PDB entry 4X67 | X-ray diffraction, 4.10 A resolution (low resolution: residue-level contacts below are approximate; hydrogen-bond / salt-bridge calls are withheld) | chains A and F of the 12 polymer chains in the assembly

[Chain A]
Molecule: DNA-directed RNA polymerase II subunit RPB1
Organism: Saccharomyces cerevisiae (strain ATCC 204508 / S288c)
Reference sequence: P04050 (RPB1_YEAST); residues 1-1733 here = UniProt positions 1-1733
Amino-acid sequence (1733 residues; numbered 1 to 1733; the number before each row is that of its first residue):
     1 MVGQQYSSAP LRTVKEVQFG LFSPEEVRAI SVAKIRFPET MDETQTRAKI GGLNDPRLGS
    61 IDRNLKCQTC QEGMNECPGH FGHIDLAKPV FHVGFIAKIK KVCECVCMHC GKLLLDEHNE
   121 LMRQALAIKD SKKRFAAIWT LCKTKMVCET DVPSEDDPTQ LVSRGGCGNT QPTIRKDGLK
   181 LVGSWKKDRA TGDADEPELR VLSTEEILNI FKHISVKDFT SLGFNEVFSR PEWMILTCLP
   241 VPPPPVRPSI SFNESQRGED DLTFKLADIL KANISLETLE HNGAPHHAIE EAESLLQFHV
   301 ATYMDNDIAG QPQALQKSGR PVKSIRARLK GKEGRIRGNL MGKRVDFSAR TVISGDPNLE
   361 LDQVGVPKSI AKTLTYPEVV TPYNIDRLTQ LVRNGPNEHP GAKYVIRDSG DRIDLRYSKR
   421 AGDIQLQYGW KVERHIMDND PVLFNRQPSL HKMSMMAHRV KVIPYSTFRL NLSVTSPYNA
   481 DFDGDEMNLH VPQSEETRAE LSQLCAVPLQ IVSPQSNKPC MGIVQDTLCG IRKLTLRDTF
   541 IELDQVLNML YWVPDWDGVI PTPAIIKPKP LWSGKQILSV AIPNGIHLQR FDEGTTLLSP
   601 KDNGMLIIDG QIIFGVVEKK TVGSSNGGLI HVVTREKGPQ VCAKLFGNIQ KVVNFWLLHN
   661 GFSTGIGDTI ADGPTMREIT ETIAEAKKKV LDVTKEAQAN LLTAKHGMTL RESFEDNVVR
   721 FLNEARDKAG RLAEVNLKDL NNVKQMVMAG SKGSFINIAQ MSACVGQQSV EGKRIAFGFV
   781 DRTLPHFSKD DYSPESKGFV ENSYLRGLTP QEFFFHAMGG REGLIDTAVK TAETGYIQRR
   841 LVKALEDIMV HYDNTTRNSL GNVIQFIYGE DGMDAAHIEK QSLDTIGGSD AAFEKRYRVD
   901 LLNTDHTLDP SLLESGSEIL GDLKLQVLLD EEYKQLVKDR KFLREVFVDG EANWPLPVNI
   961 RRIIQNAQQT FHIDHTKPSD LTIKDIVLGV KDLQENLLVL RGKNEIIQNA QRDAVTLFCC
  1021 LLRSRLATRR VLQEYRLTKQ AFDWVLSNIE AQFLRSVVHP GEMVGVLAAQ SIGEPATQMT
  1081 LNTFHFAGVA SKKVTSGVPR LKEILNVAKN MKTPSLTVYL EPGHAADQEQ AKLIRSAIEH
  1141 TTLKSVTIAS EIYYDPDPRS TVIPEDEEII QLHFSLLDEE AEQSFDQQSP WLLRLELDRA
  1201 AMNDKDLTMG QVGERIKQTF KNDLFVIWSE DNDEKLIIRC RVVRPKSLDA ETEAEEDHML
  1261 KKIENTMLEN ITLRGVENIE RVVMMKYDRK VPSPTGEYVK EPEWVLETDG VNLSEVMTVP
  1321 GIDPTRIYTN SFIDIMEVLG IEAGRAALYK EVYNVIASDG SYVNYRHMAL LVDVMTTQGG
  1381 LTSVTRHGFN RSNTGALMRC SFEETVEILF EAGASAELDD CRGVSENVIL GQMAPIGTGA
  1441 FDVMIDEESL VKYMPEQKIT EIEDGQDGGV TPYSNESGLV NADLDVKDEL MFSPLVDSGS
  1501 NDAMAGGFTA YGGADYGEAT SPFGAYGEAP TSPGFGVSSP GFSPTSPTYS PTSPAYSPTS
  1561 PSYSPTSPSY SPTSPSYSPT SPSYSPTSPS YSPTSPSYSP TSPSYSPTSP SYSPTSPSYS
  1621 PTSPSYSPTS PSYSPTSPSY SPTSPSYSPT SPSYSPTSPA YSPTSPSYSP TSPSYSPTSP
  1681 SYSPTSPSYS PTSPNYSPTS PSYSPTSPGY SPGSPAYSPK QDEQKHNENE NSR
Not modelled in the structure: 1-2, 155-160, 187-198, 1082-1091, 1176-1186, 1244-1253, 1446-1733
Metal / ion sites: Zn2+ site 1: Cys-67, Cys-70, Cys-77, His-80; Zn2+ site 2: Cys-110, Cys-167
Curated features (UniProtKB/Swiss-Prot):
  - region: Pro-248 to Asp-260 (Lid loop), Asn-306 to Lys-323 (Rudder loop), Pro-810 to Glu-822 (Bridging helix)
  - binding site (Zn(2+)): Cys-67, Cys-70, Cys-77, His-80, Cys-107, Cys-110, Cys-148, Cys-167
  - binding site (Mg(2+)): Asp-481, Asp-483, Asp-485
  - modified residue: Thr-1471 (Phosphothreonine)
  - cross-link (Glycyl lysine isopeptide (Lys-Gly)): Lys-695 (interchain with G-Cter in ubiquitin), Lys-1246 (interchain with G-Cter in ubiquitin), Lys-1350 (interchain with G-Cter in ubiquitin)

[Chain F]
Molecule: DNA-directed RNA polymerases I, II, and III subunit RPABC2
Organism: Saccharomyces cerevisiae (strain ATCC 204508 / S288c)
Reference sequence: P20435 (RPAB2_YEAST); numbering as in UniProt (aligned over 1-155)
Amino-acid sequence (155 residues; each row starts with the number of its first residue):
     1 MSDYEEAFND GNENFEDFDV EHFSDEETYE EKPQFKDGET TDANGKTIVT GGNGPEDFQQ
    61 HEQIRRKTLK EKAIPKDQRA TTPYMTKYER ARILGTRALQ ISMNAPVFVD LEGETDPLRI
   121 AMKELAEKKI PLVIRRYLPD GSFEDWSVEE LIVDL
Not modelled in the structure: 1-71
Curated features (UniProtKB/Swiss-Prot):
  - region: Leu-111 to Leu-132 (Leucine-zipper)
  - modified residue: Ser-24 (Phosphoserine)

[Chain A / chain F interface]
Pairs across the interface (60; chain A residue first):
  Val-379(A) / Ser-102(F)
  Val-380(A) / Asn-104(F)
  Thr-381(A) / Ser-102(F)
  Thr-381(A) / Asn-104(F)
  Tyr-383(A) / Val-107(F)
  Tyr-383(A) / Leu-111(F)
  Tyr-383(A) / Thr-115(F)
  Glu-495(A) / Ala-98(F)
  Glu-495(A) / Leu-99(F)
  Glu-495(A) / Ser-102(F)
  Glu-495(A) / Pro-117(F)
  Glu-496(A) / Gly-95(F)
  Ala-499(A) / Gly-95(F)
  Ala-499(A) / Leu-118(F)
  Gln-503(A) / Arg-90(F)
  Leu-504(A) / Tyr-88(F)
  Leu-504(A) / Ala-91(F)
  Tyr-852(A) / Thr-86(F)
  Tyr-852(A) / Glu-89(F)
  Tyr-852(A) / Arg-136(F)
  Tyr-852(A) / Tyr-137(F)
  Asp-853(A) / Leu-138(F)
  Asp-853(A) / Pro-139(F)
  Arg-857(A) / Pro-139(F)
  Arg-1001(A) / Ala-80(F)
  Arg-1001(A) / Pro-83(F)
  Gly-1002(A) / Ala-80(F)
  Leu-1054(A) / Tyr-84(F)
  Arg-1055(A) / Asp-154(F)
  His-1059(A) / Met-85(F)
  His-1059(A) / Thr-86(F)
  His-1059(A) / Lys-87(F)
  His-1059(A) / Leu-155(F)
  Pro-1060(A) / Thr-86(F)
  Pro-1060(A) / Tyr-88(F)
  Gly-1061(A) / Tyr-88(F)
  Glu-1062(A) / Lys-87(F)
  Glu-1062(A) / Tyr-88(F)
  Met-1433(A) / Arg-92(F)
  Gly-1437(A) / Tyr-88(F)
  Thr-1438(A) / Tyr-88(F)
  Thr-1438(A) / Arg-92(F)
  Phe-1441(A) / Tyr-88(F)
  Phe-1441(A) / Glu-89(F)
  Phe-1441(A) / Arg-92(F)
  Phe-1441(A) / Ile-134(F)
  Phe-1441(A) / Arg-135(F)
  Asp-1442(A) / Val-133(F)
  Asp-1442(A) / Ile-134(F)
  Asp-1442(A) / Arg-135(F)
  Asp-1442(A) / Tyr-137(F)
  Val-1443(A) / Arg-92(F)
  Val-1443(A) / Ile-93(F)
  Val-1443(A) / Val-133(F)
  Met-1444(A) / Leu-132(F)
  Met-1444(A) / Val-133(F)
  Met-1444(A) / Arg-135(F)
  Met-1444(A) / Asp-145(F)
  Ile-1445(A) / Pro-131(F)
  Ile-1445(A) / Val-133(F)
Other interface residues (no listed pair), chain A (34 interface residues in all): Pro-382, Tyr-428, Ser-502, His-851, Ala-1051, Ala-1440
Other interface residues (no listed pair), chain F (39 interface residues in all): Thr-81, Thr-82, Thr-96, Ile-101, Met-103

[Summary]
The interface between chain A and chain F involves 34 residues on one side and 39 on the other. The Zn2+ site
1 is built by Cys-67(A), Cys-70(A), Cys-77(A) and His-80(A). From UniProt: 8 Zn2+-binding residues and 3
Mg2+-binding residues on chain A.
Here chain A is DNA-directed RNA polymerase II subunit RPB1 and chain F is DNA-directed RNA polymerases I, II,
and III subunit RPABC2, both from Saccharomyces cerevisiae (strain ATCC 204508 / S288c). Entry 4X67 (Crystal
structure of elongating yeast RNA polymerase II stalled at oxidative Cyclopurine DNA lesions) was determined
by X-ray diffraction together with 4X6A from the same study.
